5Z8X - chain A; structure by X-ray diffraction, 3.15 A resolution.

== Chain A ==
Protein: Leucine-rich repeat transmembrane neuronal protein 2
From: Homo sapiens
UniProtKB: O43300 (LRRT2_HUMAN); residue numbers follow UniProt; this construct covers 34-373
Chain sequence (346 residues; row label = number of the first residue in the row):
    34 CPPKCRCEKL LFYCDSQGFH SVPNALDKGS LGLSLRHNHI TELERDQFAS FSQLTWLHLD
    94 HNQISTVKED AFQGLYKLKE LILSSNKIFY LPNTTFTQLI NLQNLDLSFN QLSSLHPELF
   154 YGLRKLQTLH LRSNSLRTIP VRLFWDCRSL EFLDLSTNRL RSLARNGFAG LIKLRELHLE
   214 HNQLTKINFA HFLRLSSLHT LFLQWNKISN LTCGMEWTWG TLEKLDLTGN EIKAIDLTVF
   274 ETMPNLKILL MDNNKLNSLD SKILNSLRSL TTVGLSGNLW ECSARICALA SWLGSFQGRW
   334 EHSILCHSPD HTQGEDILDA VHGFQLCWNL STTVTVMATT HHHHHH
Disordered / not traced: 362-379
Cystine bridges: Cys34-Cys40, Cys38-Cys47, Cys315-Cys339, Cys320-Cys360
Glycans and other covalent adducts: N-acetylglucosamine (NAG) linked to Asn126, Asn243
Sequence notes: engineered mutation Leu59 (Thr in O43300); expression tag (374-379)
Curated features (UniProtKB/Swiss-Prot):
  - glycosylation (N-linked (GlcNAc...) asparagine): Asn57, Asn126, Asn243, Asn362
What the authors report for this chain:
  - mutagenesis - H355A: unchanged binding to Nrxin1beta (-S4)
  - post-translational modification sites: Asn57 (proposed by the authors, not directly observed)
  - mutagenesis - E348Q: abolished signaling in response to presynaptic differentiation
  - mutagenesis - D352A, F357A: decreased signaling in response to presynaptic differentiation

== In short ==
N-acetylglucosamine is covalently linked to Asn126 and Asn243. From the paper: D352A and F357A reduce
signaling in response to presynaptic differentiation; a modification site at Asn57; 4 substitutions were
tested in all.
Chain A is Leucine-rich repeat transmembrane neuronal protein 2 (Homo sapiens); the structure, Crystal
structure of human LRRTM2, was determined by X-ray diffraction, deposited together with 5Z8Y.
